Entry 4G8C (X-ray diffraction, 1.11 A resolution); this record covers chain A.

# Chain A
Protein: Alpha/beta hydrolase fold protein
Reference sequence: D2J2T6 (D2J2T6_9RHIZ); residue numbers follow UniProt; this construct covers 1-271
Sequence (279 residues; row label = number of the first residue in the row):
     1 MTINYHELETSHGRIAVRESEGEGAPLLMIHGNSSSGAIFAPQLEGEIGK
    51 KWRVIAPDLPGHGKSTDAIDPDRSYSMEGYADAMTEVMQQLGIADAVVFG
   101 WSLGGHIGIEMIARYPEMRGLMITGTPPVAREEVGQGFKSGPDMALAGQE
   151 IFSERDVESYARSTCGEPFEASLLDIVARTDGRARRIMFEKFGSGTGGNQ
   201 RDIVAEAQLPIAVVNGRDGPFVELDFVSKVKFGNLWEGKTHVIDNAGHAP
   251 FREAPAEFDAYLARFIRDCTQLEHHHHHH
Disordered / not traced: 1, 277-279
Construct notes: engineered mutation Gly219 (Glu in D2J2T6); expression tag (272-279)
Residues lining bound ligands: N-hexanoyl-L-homoserine (C6L): Gly32, Asn33, Met77, Trp101, Ser102, Leu103, His106, Val134, Phe138, Met144, Ala147, Tyr160, Thr164, Met188, Phe189, Phe192, Phe221, His248
Reported in the primary citation:
  - conformationally variable residues: His248
  - mutagenesis - Y160G, M188G, F189G, F192G, F221G: decreased catalytic activity
  - mutagenesis - S102G, H248G: abolished catalytic activity on AHLs

# Summary
Bound to chain A: N-hexanoyl-L-homoserine. From the paper: Y160G, M188G and F189G, among others, reduce
catalytic activity; conformational variability at His248; 7 substitutions were tested in all.
Chain A is Alpha/beta hydrolase fold protein; the structure, Crystal structures of N-acyl homoserine lactonase
AidH E219G mutant complexed with N-hexanoyl homoserine, was determined by X-ray diffraction, deposited
together with 4G5X, 4G8B, 4G8D, 4G9E and 4G9G.
